Entry 9N83 (electron microscopy, 3.10 A resolution); this record covers chains B and L of the 18 polymer chains in the assembly.

== Chain B ==
Molecule: X-ray repair cross-complementing protein 5
Organism: Homo sapiens
Reference sequence: P13010 (XRCC5_HUMAN); residues 1-732 here = UniProt positions 1-732
Sequence (732 residues; numbered 1 to 732; the number before each row is that of its first residue):
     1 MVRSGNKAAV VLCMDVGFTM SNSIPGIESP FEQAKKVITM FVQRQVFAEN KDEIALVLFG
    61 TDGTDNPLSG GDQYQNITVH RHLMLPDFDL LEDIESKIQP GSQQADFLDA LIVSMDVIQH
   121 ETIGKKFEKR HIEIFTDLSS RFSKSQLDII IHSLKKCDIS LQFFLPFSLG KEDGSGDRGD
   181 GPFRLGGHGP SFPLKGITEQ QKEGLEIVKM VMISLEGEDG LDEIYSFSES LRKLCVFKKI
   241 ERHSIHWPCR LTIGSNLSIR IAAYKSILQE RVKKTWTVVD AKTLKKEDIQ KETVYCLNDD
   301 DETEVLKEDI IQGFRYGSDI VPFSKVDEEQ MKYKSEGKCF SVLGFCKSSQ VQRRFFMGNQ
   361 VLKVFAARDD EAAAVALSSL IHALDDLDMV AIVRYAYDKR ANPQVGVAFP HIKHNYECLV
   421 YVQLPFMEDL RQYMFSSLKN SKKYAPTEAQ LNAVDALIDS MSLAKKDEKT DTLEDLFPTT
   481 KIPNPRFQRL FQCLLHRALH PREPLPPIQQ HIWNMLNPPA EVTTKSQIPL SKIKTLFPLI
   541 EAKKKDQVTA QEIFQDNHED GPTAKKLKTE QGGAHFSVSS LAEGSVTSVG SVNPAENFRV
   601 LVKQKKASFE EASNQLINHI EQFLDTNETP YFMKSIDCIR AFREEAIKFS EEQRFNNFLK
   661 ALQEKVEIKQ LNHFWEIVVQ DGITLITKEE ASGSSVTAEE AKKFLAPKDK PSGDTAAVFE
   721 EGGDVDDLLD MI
Not modelled in the structure: 1-5, 171-195, 543-732
UniProt features mapped onto this chain:
  - region: Leu-138 to Leu-165 (Leucine-zipper)
  - motif: Glu-720 to Leu-728 (EEXXXDL motif)
  - modified residue: Lys-144 (N6-acetyllysine), Ser-255 (Phosphoserine), Ser-258 (Phosphoserine), Lys-265 (N6-acetyllysine), Ser-318 (Phosphoserine), Lys-332 (N6-acetyllysine), Thr-535 (Phosphothreonine), Ser-577 (Phosphoserine), Ser-579 (Phosphoserine), Ser-580 (Phosphoserine), Lys-660 (N6-acetyllysine), Lys-665 (N6-acetyllysine), Thr-715 (Phosphothreonine)
  - cross-link (Glycyl lysine isopeptide (Lys-Gly)): Lys-195 (interchain with G-Cter in SUMO2), Lys-532 (interchain with G-Cter in SUMO2), Lys-534 (interchain with G-Cter in SUMO2), Lys-566 (interchain with G-Cter in SUMO2), Lys-568 (interchain with G-Cter in SUMO2), Lys-669 (interchain with G-Cter in SUMO2), Lys-688 (interchain with G-Cter in SUMO2)

== Chain L ==
Molecule: 51-nt DNA strand
Sequence (51 nucleotides; row label = number of the first residue in the row):
     1 AGACTTGTAC TGGAACTCAC GTGAACGAAT GTTTTTAGTT TATTGGGCGC G
Not modelled in the structure: 35-51
Covalent attachments: adenosine monophosphate (AMP) linked to DA1

== Chain B / chain L interface ==
Residue-residue contacts (6):
  His-246(B) / DA28(L)  salt bridge to the phosphate
  Thr-275(B) / DG21(L)  hydrogen bond to the phosphate
  Lys-399(B) / DC26(L)  salt bridge to the phosphate
  Arg-400(B) / DG23(L)  base contact
  Arg-431(B) / DT17(L)  salt bridge to the phosphate
  Arg-486(B) / DC20(L)  salt bridge to the phosphate
Interface residues without a listed pair, chain B (9 interface residues in all): Arg-271, Trp-276, Arg-315
Interface residues without a listed pair, chain L (9 interface residues in all): DA15, DA24, DG27

== Overview ==
Chain B and chain L each contribute 9 residues to their interface, with 1 hydrogen bond and 4 salt bridges.
Polar pairs include Thr-275(B)/DG21(L), His-246(B)/DA28(L) and Lys-399(B)/DC26(L). Adenosine monophosphate is
covalently linked to DA1(L).
Here chain B is X-ray repair cross-complementing protein 5 (Homo sapiens) and chain L is a 51-nt DNA strand.
Entry 9N83 (The ligation complex in the NHEJ pathway) was determined by electron microscopy, deposited
together with 9CQ3, 9CQ6, 9CQC, 9N81 and 9N82.
